2BT7 - chain A; structure by X-ray diffraction, 2.35 A resolution.

Chain A:
Name: Sigma C
Source organism: Avian orthoreovirus
Notes: fragment: c-terminal receptor-binding region, residues 157-326
UniProt: O12287 (O12287_9REOV); residue numbers follow UniProt; this construct covers 157-326
Amino-acid sequence (170 residues; numbered 157 to 326; the number before each row is that of its first residue):
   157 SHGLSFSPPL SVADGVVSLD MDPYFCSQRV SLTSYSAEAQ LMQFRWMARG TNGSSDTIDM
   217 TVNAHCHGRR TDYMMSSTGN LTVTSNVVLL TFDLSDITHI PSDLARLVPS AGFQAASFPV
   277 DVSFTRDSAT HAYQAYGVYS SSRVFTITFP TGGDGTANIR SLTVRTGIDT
Metal / ion sites: Cd2+ site 1: His-158, His-287, Gly-308; Cd2+ site 2 near Asp-212 (its only coordinating residue here)

Summary:
The Cd2+ site 1 is built by His-158, His-287 and Gly-308.
Chain A is Sigma C (Avian orthoreovirus); the structure, Structure of the C-terminal receptor-binding domain
of avian reovirus fibre sigmaC, Cd crystal form, was determined by X-ray diffraction, deposited together with
2BSF and 2BT8.
